Entry 8GAO (electron microscopy, 4.10 A resolution (low resolution: residue-level contacts below are approximate; hydrogen-bond / salt-bridge calls are withheld)); this record covers chains B and M of the 10 polymer chains in the assembly.

# Chain B
Protein: DnaB-like replicative helicase
Source organism: Escherichia phage T4
Notes: EC 3.6.4.-
Reference sequence: P04530 (HELIC_BPT4); numbering as in UniProt (aligned over 1-432)
Sequence (432 residues; each row starts with the number of its first residue):
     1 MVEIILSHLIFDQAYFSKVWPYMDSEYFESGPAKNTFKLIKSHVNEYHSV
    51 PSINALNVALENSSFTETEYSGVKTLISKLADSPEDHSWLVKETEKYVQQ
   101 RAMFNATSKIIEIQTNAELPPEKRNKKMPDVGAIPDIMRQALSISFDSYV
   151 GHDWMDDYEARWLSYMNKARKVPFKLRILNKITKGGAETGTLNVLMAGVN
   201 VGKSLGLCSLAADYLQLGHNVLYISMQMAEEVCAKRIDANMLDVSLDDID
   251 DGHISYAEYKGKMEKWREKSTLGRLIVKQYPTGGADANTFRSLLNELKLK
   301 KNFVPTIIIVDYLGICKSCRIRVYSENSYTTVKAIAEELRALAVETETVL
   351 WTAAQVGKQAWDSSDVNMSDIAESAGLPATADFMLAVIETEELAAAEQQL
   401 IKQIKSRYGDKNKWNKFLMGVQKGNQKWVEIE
Differences from the reference sequence: engineered mutation Gln227 (Glu in P04530)
Bound ions: Mg2+: Gln227 (together with ATP-gamma-S)
Small-molecule neighbours:
  - ATP-gamma-S (AGS; phosphothiophosphoric acid-adenylate ester), molecule 1: Gly198, Val199, Asn200, Val201, Gly202, Lys203, Ser204, Leu205, Gln227, Arg236, Leu246, Asp247, Asp250, Tyr312, Lys423, Gln426
  - ATP-gamma-S (AGS), molecule 2: Pro378, Ala379, Lys405, Ser406, Arg407, Tyr408, Gly409, Asp410, Lys411
Swiss-Prot annotation at these positions:
  - binding site (ATP): Ala197 to Ser204
  - mutagenesis: Leu192 (L192Q: Partially suppresses phage growth inhibition by extra copies of bacterial AbpA-AbpB), Asp213 (D213Y: Partially suppresses phage growth inhibition by extra copies of bacterial AbpA-AbpB)

# Chain M
Molecule: 12-nt DNA strand
Sequence (12 nucleotides; row label = number of the first residue in the row):
     6 TTTTTTTTTTTT

# Chain B / chain M interface
Pairs across the interface - 7 pairs, chain B then chain M:
  Tyr329(B) - DT14(M)
  Tyr329(B) - DT15(M)
  Lys358(B) - DT17(M)
  Ala372(B) - DT15(M)
  Ala372(B) - DT16(M)
  Ser374(B) - DT15(M)
  Ala375(B) - DT15(M)
Interface residues without a listed pair, chain B (7 interface residues in all): Asn327, Ser328
Interface residues without a listed pair, chain M (5 interface residues in all): DT13

# In short
7 residues of chain B face 5 of chain M across their interface. Ligands of chain B: ATP-gamma-S. From UniProt:
8 ATP-binding residues and 2 mutagenesis sites on chain B.
Chain B is DnaB-like replicative helicase (Escherichia phage T4) and chain M is a 12-nt DNA strand; the
structure, bacteriophage T4 stalled primosome with mutant gp41-E227Q, was determined by electron microscopy
together with 8DTP, 8DUE, 8DVF, 8DVI, 8DW6, 8DWJ and 8G0Z from the same study.
